3N0C - chains A and B of the 4 polymer chains in the assembly; structure by X-ray diffraction, 2.30 A resolution.

[Chain A (and B)]
Protein: Thymidylate synthase thyX
Organism: Thermotoga maritima
Notes: EC 2.1.1.148; chain B of this document is another copy of the same molecule, construct and numbering; everything in this record applies to it too
Reference sequence: Q9WYT0 (THYX_THEMA); numbering as in UniProt (aligned over 1-220)
Amino-acid sequence (232 residues; row label = number of the first residue in the row; numbers below 1 keep their minus sign (Met-11 is residue -11)):
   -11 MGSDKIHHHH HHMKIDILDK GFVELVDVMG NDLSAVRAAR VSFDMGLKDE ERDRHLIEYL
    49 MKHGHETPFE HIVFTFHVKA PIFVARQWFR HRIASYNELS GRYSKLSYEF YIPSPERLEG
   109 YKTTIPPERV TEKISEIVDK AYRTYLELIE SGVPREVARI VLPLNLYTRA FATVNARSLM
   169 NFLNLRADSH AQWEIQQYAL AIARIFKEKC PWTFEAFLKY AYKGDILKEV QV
Disordered / not traced: -11 to -1, 216-220 (chain B: -11 to 0)
Sequence notes: expression tag (-11 to 0); engineered mutation Ala158 (Phe in Q9WYT0), Ala160 (Trp in Q9WYT0)
Small-molecule neighbours:
  - FAD (flavin-adenine dinucleotide), molecule 1: Ser30, Thr55, Glu58, Ile81, Asn163, Arg165, Ser166
  - FAD, molecule 2: Arg78, His79, Arg80, Ile81, Ser166, Asn169, Leu173, Arg174, His178, Ala179
  - FAD, molecule 3: Ala82, Ser83, Tyr84, Asn85, Glu86, Ser88, Arg90, Tyr91
  - 2'-deoxyuridine 5'-monophosphate (UMP), molecule 1: Arg74, Gln75, Arg78, Arg174
  - 2'-deoxyuridine 5'-monophosphate (UMP), molecule 2: Phe77, Glu86, Leu87, Ser88, Gly89, Arg90, Arg147

[Interface between chain A and chain B]
Contacting residue pairs (56; chain A residue first):
  Val14(A) with Arg25(B)
  Asp15(A) with Met17(B); Gly18(B)
  Val16(A) with Met17(B)
  Met17(A) with Asp15(B); Val16(B); Met17(B); Val61(B); Thr63(B); Thr161(B)
  Gly18(A) with Asp15(B)
  Arg25(A) with Val14(B)
  Ala26(A) with Asn85(B)
  Val29(A) with Asn85(B); Glu86(B); Leu87(B); Arg157(B)
  Ser30(A) with Glu86(B); Leu87(B); Ser88(B), hydrogen bond (backbone-backbone); Ser92(B)
  Phe31(A) with Tyr91(B), hydrophobic; Ser92(B), hydrogen bond (backbone-side chain)
  Asp32(A) with Leu87(B); Ser92(B); Arg157(B), salt bridge
  Thr55(A) with Asn85(B), hydrogen bond
  Pro56(A) with Asn85(B)
  Glu58(A) with Ser83(B), hydrogen bond
  His59(A) with Ser83(B); Asn85(B), hydrogen bond; Phe159(B); Thr161(B), hydrogen bond
  Val61(A) with Met17(B), hydrophobic
  Thr63(A) with Met17(B)
  Ser83(A) with Glu58(B), hydrogen bond; His59(B)
  Asn85(A) with Ala26(B); Val29(B); Thr55(B), hydrogen bond; Pro56(B); His59(B), hydrogen bond
  Glu86(A) with Val29(B); Ser30(B), hydrogen bond (backbone-side chain)
  Leu87(A) with Val29(B), hydrogen bond (backbone-backbone); Ser30(B)
  Ser88(A) with Ser30(B), hydrogen bond (backbone-backbone)
  Ser92(A) with Ser30(B), hydrogen bond (side chain-backbone); Phe31(B); Asp32(B)
  Arg157(A) with Val29(B); Asp32(B), salt bridge
  Phe159(A) with Arg25(B); Val29(B), hydrophobic; His59(B)
  Thr161(A) with His59(B), hydrogen bond
Other interface residues (no listed pair), chain A (35 interface residues in all): Phe62, Ala82, Tyr84, Tyr91, Lys93, Ser95, Ala158, Ala160, Asn163
Other interface residues (no listed pair), chain B (34 interface residues in all): Met33, Phe62, Ala82, Tyr84, Ser95, Ala160, Asn163

[Summary]
The interface between chain A and chain B involves 35 residues on one side and 34 on the other; the contacts
include 14 hydrogen bonds and 2 salt bridges. Polar contacts include Asp32(A)-Arg157(B), Phe31(A)-Ser92(B) and
Thr55(A)-Asn85(B).
Chain A and chain B are both Thymidylate synthase thyX (Thermotoga maritima); the structure, TM0449 mutant
crystal grown by hanging drop method, was determined by X-ray diffraction together with 3MZQ, 3MZR, 3N02, 3N03
and 3N0B from the same study.
